Entry 5KO8 (X-ray diffraction, 2.15 A resolution); this record covers chain A.

Chain A:
Molecule: Nitroreductase
Source organism: Haliscomenobacter hydrossis (strain ATCC 27775 / DSM 1100 / LMG 10767 / O)
UniProtKB: F4KU78 (F4KU78_HALH1); residues 1-222 here = UniProt positions 1-222
Amino-acid sequence (228 residues; row label = number of the first residue in the row):
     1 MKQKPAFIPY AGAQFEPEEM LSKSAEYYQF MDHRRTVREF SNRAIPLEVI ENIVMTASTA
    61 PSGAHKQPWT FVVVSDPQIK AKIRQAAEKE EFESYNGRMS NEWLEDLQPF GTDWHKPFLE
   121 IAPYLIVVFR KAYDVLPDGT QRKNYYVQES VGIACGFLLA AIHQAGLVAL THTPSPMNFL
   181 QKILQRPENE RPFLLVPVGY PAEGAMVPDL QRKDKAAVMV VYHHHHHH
Not modelled in the structure: 1-5, 98-100, 224-228
Sequence notes: expression tag (223-228)
Swiss-Prot annotation at these positions:
  - binding site (FMN): R34 to R38, P61, S62, T171 to T173, R212
  - binding site (3-iodo-L-tyrosine): E91, Y95, K116
Small-molecule neighbours:
  - FMN (flavin mononucleotide): R34, R35, T36, R38, P61, S62, G63, A64, H65, F110, T112, Y146, E149, S150, I153, L170, T171, H172, T173, L194, L210, R212
  - 3-iodo-tyrosine (IYR): R38, S62, G63, A64, E91, Y95, W103, L107, F110, T112, D113, K116, Y145, Y146, H172, T173
From the paper describing this entry:
  - conformationally variable residues (order/disorder transition): Y95 to T112
  - binding site for 3-iodo-tyrosine: A64, E91, Y95, K116
  - binding site for flavin mononucleotide: T173
  - mutagenesis - T173A: decreased catalytic activity on I-Tyr (citing earlier work)
  - mutagenesis - T173A: increased catalytic activity (citing earlier work)
  - catalytic residues: T173 (citing earlier work)

In short:
Ligands of chain A: flavin mononucleotide and 3-iodo-tyrosine. Curated annotation (UniProt) lists 11
FMN-binding residues and 3 residues binding 3-iodo-L-tyrosine. From the paper: the catalytic residue T173;
T173A reduces catalytic activity on I-Tyr.
Chain A is Nitroreductase (Haliscomenobacter hydrossis (strain ATCC 27775 / DSM 1100 / LMG 10767 / O)); the
structure, Crystal structure of haliscomenobacter hydrossis iodotyrosine deiodinase (IYD) bound to FMN and
mono-iodotyrosine (I-Tyr), was determined by X-ray diffraction together with 5KO7 from the same study.
